PDB entry 8H0V | electron microscopy, 3.80 A resolution | chains B and T of the 24 polymer chains in the assembly

[Chain B]
Protein: DNA-directed RNA polymerase subunit beta
Source organism: Komagataella phaffii
Notes: EC 2.7.7.6
UniProt: C4QZQ7 (C4QZQ7_KOMPG); residue numbers follow UniProt; this construct covers 1-1227
Chain sequence (1227 residues; numbered 1 to 1227; the number before each row is that of its first residue):
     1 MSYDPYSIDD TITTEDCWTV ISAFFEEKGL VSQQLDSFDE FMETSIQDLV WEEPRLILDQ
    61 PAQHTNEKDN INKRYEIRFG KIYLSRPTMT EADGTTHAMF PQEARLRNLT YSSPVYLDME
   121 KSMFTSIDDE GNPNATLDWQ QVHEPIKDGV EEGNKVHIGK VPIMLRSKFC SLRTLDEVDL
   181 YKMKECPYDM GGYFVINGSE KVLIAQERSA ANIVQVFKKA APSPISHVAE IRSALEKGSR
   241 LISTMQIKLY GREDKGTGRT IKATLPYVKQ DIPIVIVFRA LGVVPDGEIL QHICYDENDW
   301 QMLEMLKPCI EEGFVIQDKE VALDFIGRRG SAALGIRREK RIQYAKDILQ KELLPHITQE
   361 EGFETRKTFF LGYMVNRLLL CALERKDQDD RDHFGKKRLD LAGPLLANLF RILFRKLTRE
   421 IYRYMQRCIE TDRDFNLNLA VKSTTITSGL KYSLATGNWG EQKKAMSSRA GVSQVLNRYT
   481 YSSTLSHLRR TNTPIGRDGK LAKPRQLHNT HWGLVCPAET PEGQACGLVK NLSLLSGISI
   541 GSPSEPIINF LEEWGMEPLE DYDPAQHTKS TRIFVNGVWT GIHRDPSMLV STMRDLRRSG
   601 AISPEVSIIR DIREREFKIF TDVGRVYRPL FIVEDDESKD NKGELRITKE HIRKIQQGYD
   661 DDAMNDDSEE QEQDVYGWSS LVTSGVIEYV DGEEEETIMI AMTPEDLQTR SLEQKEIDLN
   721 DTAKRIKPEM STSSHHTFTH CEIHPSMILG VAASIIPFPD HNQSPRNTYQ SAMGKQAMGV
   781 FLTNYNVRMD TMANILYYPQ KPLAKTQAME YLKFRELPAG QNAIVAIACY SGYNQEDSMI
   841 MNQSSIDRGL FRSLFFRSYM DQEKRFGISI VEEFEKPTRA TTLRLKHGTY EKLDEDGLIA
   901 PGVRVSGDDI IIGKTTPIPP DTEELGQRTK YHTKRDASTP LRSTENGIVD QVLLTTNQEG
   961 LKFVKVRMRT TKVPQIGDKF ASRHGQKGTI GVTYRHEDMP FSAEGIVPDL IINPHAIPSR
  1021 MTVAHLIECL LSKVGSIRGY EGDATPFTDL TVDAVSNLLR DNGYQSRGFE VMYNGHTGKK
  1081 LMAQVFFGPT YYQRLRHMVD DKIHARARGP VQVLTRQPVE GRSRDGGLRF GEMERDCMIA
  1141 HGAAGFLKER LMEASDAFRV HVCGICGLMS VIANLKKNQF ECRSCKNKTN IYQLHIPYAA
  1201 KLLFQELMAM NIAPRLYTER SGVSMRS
Unresolved in the structure: 1-8, 129-152, 663-674, 712-718, 921-930, 1223-1227
Bound ions: Zn2+: Cys1163, Cys1166, Cys1182, Cys1185

[Chain T]
Molecule: 261-nt DNA strand
Sequence (261 nucleotides; each row starts with the number of its first residue; numbers below 1 keep their minus sign (DA-97 is residue -97)):
   -97 ATCTATGAAT TTCGCGACAC AAGGCCTGGA TGTATATATC TGACACGTGC CTGGAGACTA
   -37 GGGAGTAATC CCCTTGGCGG TTAAAACGCG GGGGACAGCG CGTACGTGCG TTTAAGCGGT
    23 GCTAGAGCTG TCTACGACCA ATTGAGCGGC CTCGGCACCG GATTCCCAAA CACACCAAAC
    83 ACAAGTGGAC CGTAAGCTCC TATTGCTTTA AAGGCAGAGG ACAAACACGT CCGGAATGAG
   143 AGCTAATTTG GTATTTAAGA A
Unresolved in the structure: -97 to -95, 116-163

[Chain B / chain T interface]
Pairs across the interface - 22 pairs, chain B then chain T:
  Lys201(B) - DT103(T)  phosphate contact
  Lys201(B) - DA104(T)  salt bridge to the phosphate
  Arg423(B) - DT110(T)  salt bridge to the phosphate
  Tyr452(B) - DT105(T)  phosphate contact
  Ala455(B) - DA104(T)  sugar contact
  Thr456(B) - DA104(T)  phosphate contact
  Val475(B) - DT103(T)  sugar contact
  Thr791(B) - DC102(T)  phosphate contact
  Thr791(B) - DT103(T)  hydrogen bond to the phosphate
  Met792(B) - DC101(T)  phosphate contact
  Met792(B) - DC102(T)  phosphate contact
  Arg857(B) - DC102(T)  salt bridge to the phosphate
  Arg942(B) - DC102(T)  salt bridge to the phosphate
  Gly1121(B) - DT100(T)  phosphate contact
  Arg1122(B) - DT100(T)  hydrogen bond to the phosphate
  Arg1122(B) - DC101(T)  salt bridge to the phosphate
  Ser1123(B) - DC101(T)  phosphate contact
  Leu1128(B) - DC99(T)  phosphate contact
  Arg1129(B) - DG98(T)  salt bridge to the phosphate
  Arg1129(B) - DC99(T)  hydrogen bond to the phosphate
  Gly1131(B) - DG98(T)  phosphate contact
  Met1133(B) - DA97(T)  sugar contact
Other interface residues (no listed pair), chain B (22 interface residues in all): Ser199, Lys442, Gln462, Gly1127, Glu1132
Other interface residues (no listed pair), chain T (12 interface residues in all): DT106, DT109

[Overview]
22 residues of chain B and 12 residues of chain T are in contact, with 3 hydrogen bonds and 6 salt bridges.
Among the polar pairs are Thr791(B)-DT103(T), Arg1122(B)-DT100(T) and Arg1129(B)-DC99(T). Cys1163(B),
Cys1166(B), Cys1182(B) and Cys1185(B) coordinate Zn2+.
Chain B is DNA-directed RNA polymerase subunit beta (Komagataella phaffii) and chain T is a 261-nt DNA strand;
the structure, RNA polymerase II transcribing a chromatosome (type I), was determined by electron microscopy
together with 8H0W from the same study.
